Entry 1DGW (X-ray diffraction, 1.70 A resolution); this record covers chains A and Y of the 3 polymer chains in the assembly.

Chain A:
Protein: Canavalin
From: Canavalia ensiformis
UniProt: P50477 (CANA_CANEN); residues 46-223 here = UniProt positions 46-223
Amino-acid sequence (178 residues; each row starts with the number of its first residue):
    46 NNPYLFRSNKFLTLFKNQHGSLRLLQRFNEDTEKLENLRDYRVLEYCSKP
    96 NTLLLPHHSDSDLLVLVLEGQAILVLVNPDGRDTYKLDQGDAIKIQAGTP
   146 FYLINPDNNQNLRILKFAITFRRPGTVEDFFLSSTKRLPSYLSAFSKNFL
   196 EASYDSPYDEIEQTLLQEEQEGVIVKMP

Chain Y:
Protein: Canavalin
From: Canavalia ensiformis
UniProt: P50477 (CANA_CANEN); numbering as in UniProt (aligned over 331-423)
Amino-acid sequence (93 residues; row label = number of the first residue in the row):
   331 MQLRRYAATLSEGDIIVIPSSFPVALKAASDLNMVGIGVNAENNERNFLA
   381 GHKENVIRQIPRQVSDLTFPGSGEEVEELLENQKESYFVDGQP
Unresolved in the structure: 331
Reported in the primary citation:
  - binding site for phosphate ion: R376

Interface between chain A and chain Y:
Contacting residue pairs (25; chain A residue first):
  N46(A) - R334(Y)
  N47(A) - Y336(Y)
  Y49(A) - Y336(Y)  hydrophobic
  Y49(A) - I346(Y)
  Y49(A) - V347(Y)  hydrogen bond (backbone-backbone)
  Y49(A) - P349(Y)  hydrophobic
  Y49(A) - F352(Y)
  L50(A) - L340(Y)  hydrophobic
  L50(A) - I345(Y)
  L50(A) - I346(Y)
  F51(A) - D344(Y)
  F51(A) - I345(Y)  hydrogen bond (backbone-backbone)
  R52(A) - T339(Y)  hydrogen bond (side chain-backbone)
  R52(A) - L340(Y)
  R52(A) - D344(Y)  salt bridge
  S53(A) - D344(Y)  hydrogen bond (backbone-side chain)
  F56(A) - I345(Y)  hydrophobic
  L70(A) - I345(Y)  hydrophobic
  F73(A) - V347(Y)  hydrophobic
  L80(A) - V347(Y)  hydrophobic
  L83(A) - V347(Y)  hydrophobic
  L83(A) - V369(Y)  hydrophobic
  Y86(A) - V369(Y)
  L160(A) - I367(Y)  hydrophobic
  F162(A) - I367(Y)  hydrophobic
Also at the interface, not in a pair above, chain A (19 interface residues in all): P48, V88, L111, L113
Also at the interface, not in a pair above, chain Y (16 interface residues in all): A338, E342, G343, V365

Overview:
19 residues of chain A and 16 residues of chain Y are in contact, with 4 hydrogen bonds and 1 salt bridge.
Polar contacts include R52(A)-D344(Y), R52(A)-T339(Y) and S53(A)-D344(Y). The paper reports a binding site for
phosphate ion at R376(Y).
Chain A is Canavalin and chain Y is Canavalin, both from Canavalia ensiformis; the structure, Structure of the
rhombohedral crystal of canavalin from jack bean, was determined by X-ray diffraction, deposited together with
1DGR.
